9E4Y - chains A and D of the 8 polymer chains in the assembly; structure by electron microscopy, 4.30 A resolution (low resolution: residue-level contacts below are approximate; hydrogen-bond / salt-bridge calls are withheld).

Chain A (and D):
Protein: Isoform Flip of Glutamate receptor 2
Organism: Rattus norvegicus
Notes: chain D of this document is another copy of the same molecule, construct and numbering; everything in this record applies to it too
UniProt: P19491 (GRIA2_RAT), isoform P19491-2; aligned to UniProt positions 25-835 over residues 10-820 (the alignment contains insertions or deletions, so no single offset holds)
Sequence (811 residues; each row starts with the number of its first residue):
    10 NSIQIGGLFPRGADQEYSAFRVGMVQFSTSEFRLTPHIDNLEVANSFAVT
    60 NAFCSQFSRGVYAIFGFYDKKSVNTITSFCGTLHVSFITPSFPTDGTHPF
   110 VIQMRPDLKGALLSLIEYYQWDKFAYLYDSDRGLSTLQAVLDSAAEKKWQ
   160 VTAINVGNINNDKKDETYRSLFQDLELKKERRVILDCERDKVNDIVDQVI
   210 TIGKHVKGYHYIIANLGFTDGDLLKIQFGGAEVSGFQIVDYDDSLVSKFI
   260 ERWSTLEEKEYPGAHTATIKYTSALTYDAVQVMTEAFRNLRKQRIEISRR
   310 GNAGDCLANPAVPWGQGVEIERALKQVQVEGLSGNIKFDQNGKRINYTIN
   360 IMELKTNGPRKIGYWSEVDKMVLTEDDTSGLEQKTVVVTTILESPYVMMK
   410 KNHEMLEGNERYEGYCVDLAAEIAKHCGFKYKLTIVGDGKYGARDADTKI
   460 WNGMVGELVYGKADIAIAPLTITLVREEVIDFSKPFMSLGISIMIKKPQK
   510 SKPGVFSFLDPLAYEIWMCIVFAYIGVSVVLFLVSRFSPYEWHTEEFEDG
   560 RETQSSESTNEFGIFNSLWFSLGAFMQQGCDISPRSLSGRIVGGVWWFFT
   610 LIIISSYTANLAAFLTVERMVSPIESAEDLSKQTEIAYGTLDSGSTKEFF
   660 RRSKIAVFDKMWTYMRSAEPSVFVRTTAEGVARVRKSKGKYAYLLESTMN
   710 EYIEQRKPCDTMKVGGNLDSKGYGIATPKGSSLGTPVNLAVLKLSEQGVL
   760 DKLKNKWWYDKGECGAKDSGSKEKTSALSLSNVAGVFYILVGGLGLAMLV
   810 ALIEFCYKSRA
Not modelled in the structure: 550-564 (chain D: 550-564, 820)
Construct notes: conflict E241 (Asn256 in P19491), L382 (Val397 in P19491), E384 (Gly405 in P19491), D385 (Asn406 in P19491), Q392 (Asn413 in P19491)
Cystine bridges: C63-C315
Glycans and other covalent adducts: cyclothiazide (CYZ) linked to S729
Small-molecule neighbours:
  - Memantine (377): Q586, I613, T617
  - cyclothiazide (CYZ), molecule 1: I481, P494, S497, D728, G731
  - cyclothiazide (CYZ), molecule 2: P494, F495, M496, S497, L751, L759, D760, K763
  - glutamic acid (GLU): Y450, P478, L479, T480, R485, L650, G653, S654, T655, E705, K730, Y732
Swiss-Prot annotation at these positions:
  - glycosylation: N355 (N-linked (GlcNAc...) asparagine)
What the authors report for this chain:
  - binding site for Memantine: Q586, I613, T617
  - conformationally variable residues: Q586
  - mutagenesis - A622T (49 +/- 5muM): unchanged binding to Memantine

Chain A / chain D interface:
Contacting residue pairs (96; chain A residue first):
  I481(A) with L751(D)
  T482(A) with L751(D)
  L483(A) with L748(D); L751(D)
  E486(A) with K493(D); L751(D)
  F491(A) with K493(D)
  S492(A) with K493(D)
  K493(A) with E486(D); F491(D); S492(D)
  P494(A) with P494(D)
  F495(A) with S729(D)
  S497(A) with S497(D)
  F517(A) with I611(D)
  F574(A) with S595(D); L596(D); S597(D); R599(D)
  N575(A) with R599(D)
  W578(A) with R599(D); G602(D); G603(D); W606(D)
  L581(A) with G603(D); W606(D)
  G582(A) with W606(D)
  M585(A) with G603(D); W606(D); F607(D)
  Q586(A) with W606(D)
  Q587(A) with G582(D); A583(D); M585(D); Q586(D); Q587(D); G588(D); C589(D); W606(D)
  G588(A) with W606(D)
  C589(A) with G588(D); C589(D)
  D590(A) with D590(D); I591(D); S592(D)
  Y616(A) with I611(D); S614(D)
  L620(A) with S614(D)
  F658(A) with E755(D)
  R661(A) with E755(D)
  S662(A) with E755(D)
  L748(A) with L483(D)
  L751(A) with L483(D); E486(D)
  K752(A) with L483(D)
  E755(A) with E657(D); R661(D)
  D760(A) with L727(D); D728(D); S729(D)
  E782(A) with V626(D)
  K783(A) with N619(D); A622(D); F623(D)
  T784(A) with F623(D)
  A786(A) with P520(D)
  L787(A) with P520(D); I525(D); S615(D)
  L789(A) with I525(D)
  V792(A) with I525(D); I612(D)
  V795(A) with F607(D); F608(D); I611(D)
  F796(A) with F608(D)
  I798(A) with F607(D)
  L799(A) with V536(D); V604(D); F608(D)
  L803(A) with V536(D); V539(D)
  L805(A) with S597(D); I600(D)
  A806(A) with V543(D); L596(D); S597(D); G598(D)
  M807(A) with L542(D); V543(D)
  V809(A) with L596(D)
  A810(A) with F546(D)
  L811(A) with F546(D)
  E813(A) with Y549(D)
  F814(A) with P548(D)
  K817(A) with Y549(D)
Also at the interface, not in a pair above, chain A (61 interface residues in all): M496, I613, E657, I664, S754, S785, S788, G802
Also at the interface, not in a pair above, chain D (67 interface residues in all): D519, L521, A522, C528, I529, S547, P593, V601, L610, Y616, F658, K752, Q756

Summary:
Chain A and chain D form an interface of 61 and 67 residues respectively. Bound to chain A: Memantine,
glutamic acid and cyclothiazide. Covalently linked cyclothiazide: at S729(A). The paper reports a binding site
for Memantine at Q586(A), I613(A) and T617(A); A622T of chain A leaves binding to Memantine unchanged.
Chain A and chain D are both Isoform Flip of Glutamate receptor 2 (Rattus norvegicus); the structure,
GluA2-gamma2 complex bound to memantine, glutamate, and cyclothiazide, was determined by electron microscopy,
deposited together with 9E4Z.
